PDB entry 9GEO | electron microscopy, 2.79 A resolution | chains D and I of the 10 polymer chains in the assembly

[Chain D]
Name: Histone H2B 1.1
Source organism: Xenopus laevis
UniProtKB: P02281 (H2B11_XENLA); residues 26-121 here correspond to UniProt positions 30-125 (UniProt number = residue number + 4)
Amino-acid sequence (96 residues; each row starts with the number of its first residue):
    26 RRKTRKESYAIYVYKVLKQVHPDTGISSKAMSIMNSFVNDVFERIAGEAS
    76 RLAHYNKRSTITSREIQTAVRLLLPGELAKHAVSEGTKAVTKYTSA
Not modelled in the structure: 26-27
Sequence notes: conflict Thr29 (Ser33 in P02281)
UniProt features mapped onto this chain:
  - glycosylation: Ser109 (O-linked (GlcNAc) serine)
  - cross-link: Lys117 (Glycyl lysine isopeptide (Lys-Gly) (interchain with G-Cter in ubiquitin))

[Chain I]
Molecule: Widom-601 DNA
Sequence (147 nucleotides; each row starts with the number of its first residue; numbers below 1 keep their minus sign (DA-73 is residue -73)):
   -73 ATCGGATGTATATATCTGACACGTGCCTGGAGACTAGGGAGTAATCCCCT
   -23 TGGCGGTTAAAACGCGGGGGACAGCGCGTACGTGCGTTTAAGCGGTGCTA
    27 GAGCTGTCTACGACCAATTGAGCGGCCTCGGCACCGGGATTCTCGAT
Not modelled in the structure: -73, 73

[Chain D / chain I interface]
Contacting residue pairs (17):
  Thr29(D) - DC30(I)  hydrogen bond to the phosphate
  Arg30(D) - DC-48(I)  base contact
  Arg30(D) - DC-47(I)  hydrogen bond to the sugar
  Arg30(D) - DT-46(I)  sugar contact
  Tyr39(D) - DA-53(I)  hydrogen bond to the phosphate
  Tyr39(D) - DC-52(I)  phosphate contact
  Gly50(D) - DA-53(I)  phosphate contact
  Ile51(D) - DC-54(I)  sugar contact
  Ile51(D) - DA-53(I)  hydrogen bond to the phosphate
  Ser52(D) - DC-54(I)  phosphate contact
  Ser53(D) - DC-54(I)  hydrogen bond to the phosphate
  Arg83(D) - DA-34(I)  sugar contact
  Arg83(D) - DG-33(I)  salt bridge to the phosphate
  Ser84(D) - DG-35(I)  sugar contact
  Ser84(D) - DA-34(I)  hydrogen bond to the phosphate
  Thr85(D) - DG-35(I)  phosphate contact
  Thr85(D) - DA-34(I)  hydrogen bond to the phosphate
Also at the interface, not in a pair above, chain D (11 interface residues in all): Lys82

[Summary]
11 residues of chain D and 10 residues of chain I are in contact, with 7 hydrogen bonds and 1 salt bridge.
Among the polar pairs are Arg30(D)-DC-47(I), Thr29(D)-DC30(I) and Tyr39(D)-DA-53(I).
Chain D is Histone H2B 1.1 (Xenopus laevis) and chain I is Widom-601 DNA; the structure, Nucleosome core
particle, was determined by electron microscopy, deposited together with 9GEN, 9GEP, 9GEQ, 9GER, 9IHD, 9IHE
and 9IHF.
